PDB entry 8F1K | electron microscopy, 2.80 A resolution | chains H and J of the 10 polymer chains in the assembly

== Chain H ==
Name: DNA-directed RNA polymerase subunit alpha
Source organism: Escherichia coli
Notes: EC 2.7.7.6
UniProt: P0A7Z4 (RPOA_ECOLI); numbering as in UniProt (aligned over 1-329)
Chain sequence (329 residues; each row starts with the number of its first residue):
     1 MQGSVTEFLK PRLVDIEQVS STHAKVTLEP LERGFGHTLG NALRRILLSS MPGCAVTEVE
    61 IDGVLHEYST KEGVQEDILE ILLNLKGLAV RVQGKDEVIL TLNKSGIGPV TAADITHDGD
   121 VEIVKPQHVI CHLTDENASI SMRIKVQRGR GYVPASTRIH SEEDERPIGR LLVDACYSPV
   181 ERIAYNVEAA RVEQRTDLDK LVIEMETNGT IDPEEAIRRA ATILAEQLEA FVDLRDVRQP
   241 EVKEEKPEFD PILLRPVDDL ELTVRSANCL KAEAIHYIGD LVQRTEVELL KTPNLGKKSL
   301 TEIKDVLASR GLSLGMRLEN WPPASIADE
Unresolved in the structure: 1-3, 160-166, 235-247, 326-329
Curated features (UniProtKB/Swiss-Prot):
  - region: Glu162 to Glu165 (Required for interaction with Crp at class II promoters)
  - modified residue: Arg265 (ADP-ribosylarginine), Lys297 (N6-acetyllysine), Lys298 (N6-acetyllysine)
  - mutagenesis: Arg45 (R45C: In rpoA112; temperature-sensitive, blocks RNA polymerase assembly), Glu162 to Glu165 (5-fold decrease in CRP-class II promoter-dependent transcription), Glu165 (E165K: 5-fold decrease in CRP-class II promoter-dependent transcription), Arg191 (R191C: In rpoA101; temperature-sensitive)

== Chain J ==
Name: DNA-directed RNA polymerase subunit beta'
Source organism: Escherichia coli
Notes: EC 2.7.7.6
UniProt: P0A8T7 (RPOC_ECOLI); numbering as in UniProt (aligned over 1-1407)
Chain sequence (1430 residues; each row starts with the number of its first residue):
     1 MKDLLKFLKA QTKTEEFDAI KIALASPDMI RSWSFGEVKK PETINYRTFK PERDGLFCAR
    61 IFGPVKDYEC LCGKYKRLKH RGVICEKCGV EVTQTKVRRE RMGHIELASP TAHIWFLKSL
   121 PSRIGLLLDM PLRDIERVLY FESYVVIEGG MTNLERQQIL TEEQYLDALE EFGDEFDAKM
   181 GAEAIQALLK SMDLEQECEQ LREELNETNS ETKRKKLTKR IKLLEAFVQS GNKPEWMILT
   241 VLPVLPPDLR PLVPLDGGRF ATSDLNDLYR RVINRNNRLK RLLDLAAPDI IVRNEKRMLQ
   301 EAVDALLDNG RRGRAITGSN KRPLKSLADM IKGKQGRFRQ NLLGKRVDYS GRSVITVGPY
   361 LRLHQCGLPK KMALELFKPF IYGKLELRGL ATTIKAAKKM VEREEAVVWD ILDEVIREHP
   421 VLLNRAPTLH RLGIQAFEPV LIEGKAIQLH PLVCAAYNAD FDGDQMAVHV PLTLEAQLEA
   481 RALMMSTNNI LSPANGEPII VPSQDVVLGL YYMTRDCVNA KGEGMVLTGP KEAERLYRSG
   541 LASLHARVKV RITEYEKDAN GELVAKTSLK DTTVGRAILW MIVPKGLPYS IVNQALGKKA
   601 ISKMLNTCYR ILGLKPTVIF ADQIMYTGFA YAARSGASVG IDDMVIPEKK HEIISEAEAE
   661 VAEIQEQFQS GLVTAGERYN KVIDIWAAAN DRVSKAMMDN LQTETVINRD GQEEKQVSFN
   721 SIYMMADSGA RGSAAQIRQL AGMRGLMAKP DGSIIETPIT ANFREGLNVL QYFISTHGAR
   781 KGLADTALKT ANSGYLTRRL VDVAQDLVVT EDDCGTHEGI MMTPVIEGGD VKEPLRDRVL
   841 GRVTAEDVLK PGTADILVPR NTLLHEQWCD LLEENSVDAV KVRSVVSCDT DFGVCAHCYG
   901 RDLARGHIIN KGEAIGVIAA QSIGEPGTQL TMRTFHIGGA ASRAAAESSI QVKNKGSIKL
   961 SNVKSVVNSS GKLVITSRNT ELKLIDEFGR TKESYKVPYG AVLAKGDGEQ VAGGETVANW
  1021 DPHTMPVITE VSGFVRFTDM IDGQTITRQT DELTGLSSLV VLDSAERTAG GKDLRPALKI
  1081 VDAQGNDVLI PGTDMPAQYF LPGKAIVQLE DGVQISSGDT LARIPQESGG TKDITGGLPR
  1141 VADLFEARRP KEPAILAEIS GIVSFGKETK GKRRLVITPV DGSDPYEEMI PKWRQLNVFE
  1201 GERVERGDVI SDGPEAPHDI LRLRGVHAVT RYIVNEVQDV YRLQGVKIND KHIEVIVRQM
  1261 LRKATIVNAG SSDFLEGEQV EYSRVKIANR ELEANGKVGA TYSRDLLGIT KASLATESFI
  1321 SAASFQETTR VLTEAAVAGK RDELRGLKEN VIVGRLIPAG TGYAYHQDRM RRRAAGEAPA
  1381 APQVTAEDAS ASLAELLNAG LGGSDNELEL EVLFQGPSSG HHHHHHHHHH
Unresolved in the structure: 1-2, 935-947, 1127-1135, 1374-1430
Differences from the reference sequence: expression tag (1408-1430)
Curated features (UniProtKB/Swiss-Prot):
  - binding site (Zn(2+)): Cys70, Cys72, Cys85, Cys88, Cys814, Cys888, Cys895, Cys898
  - binding site (Mg(2+)): Asp460, Asp462, Asp464
  - modified residue: Lys983 (N6-acetyllysine)
  - mutagenesis: Gln504 (Q504P: Resistant to antibiotics salinamide A and B), Asn690 (N690D: Resistant to antibiotics salinamide A and B), Met697 (M697V: Resistant to antibiotics salinamide A and B), Ala735 (A735T: Resistant to antibiotics salinamide A and B), Arg738 (R738C/H/P/S: Resistant to antibiotics salinamide A and B), Ala748 (A748E: Resistant to antibiotics salinamide A and B), Pro758 (P758S/T: Resistant to antibiotics salinamide A and B), Phe763 (F763C: Resistant to antibiotics salinamide A and B), Ser775 (S775A: Resistant to antibiotics salinamide A and B), Ala779 (A779T/V: Resistant to antibiotics salinamide A and B), Arg780 (R780C: Resistant to antibiotics salinamide A and B), Gly782 (G782A/C: Resistant to antibiotics salinamide A and B), 1 further mutagenesis entry in UniProt
Metal / ion sites: Zn2+ site 1: Cys70, Cys72, Cys85, Cys88; Mg2+: Asp460, Asp462, Asp464; Zn2+ site 2: Cys814, Cys888, Cys895, Cys898

== How chain H and chain J interact ==
Residue-residue contacts (38; chain H residue first):
  Arg44(H) - Arg538(J)
  Leu48(H) - Arg535(J)
  Leu48(H) - Arg538(J)
  Leu79(H) - Leu569(J)  hydrophobic
  Glu80(H) - Arg551(J)  salt bridge
  Glu80(H) - Leu569(J)
  Leu83(H) - Val526(J)  hydrophobic
  Leu83(H) - Leu527(J)
  Leu83(H) - Thr528(J)
  Leu83(H) - Arg551(J)
  Leu83(H) - Leu569(J)  hydrophobic
  Asn84(H) - Arg551(J)
  Lys86(H) - Val526(J)  hydrogen bond (side chain-backbone)
  Lys86(H) - Thr528(J)
  Lys86(H) - Glu532(J)  salt bridge
  Tyr152(H) - Glu532(J)  hydrogen bond
  Tyr152(H) - Leu536(J)  hydrophobic
  Tyr152(H) - Leu541(J)  hydrophobic
  Asp174(H) - Met525(J)
  Glu181(H) - Lys531(J)  salt bridge
  Glu181(H) - Arg535(J)  hydrogen bond (backbone-side chain)
  Arg182(H) - Glu534(J)  salt bridge
  Glu193(H) - Ala406(J)
  Glu193(H) - Asp410(J)
  Thr196(H) - Glu443(J)  hydrogen bond
  Glu206(H) - Lys531(J)  salt bridge
  Glu248(H) - Leu390(J)
  Phe249(H) - Arg388(J)
  Phe249(H) - Gly389(J)
  Asp250(H) - Gly389(J)  hydrogen bond (backbone-backbone)
  Asp250(H) - Thr392(J)
  Gly311(H) - Thr393(J)
  Arg317(H) - Glu386(J)
  Arg317(H) - Leu387(J)
  Leu318(H) - Leu387(J)
  Leu318(H) - Gly389(J)
  Glu319(H) - Leu387(J)  hydrogen bond (backbone-backbone)
  Glu319(H) - Arg388(J)  salt bridge
Other interface residues (no listed pair), chain H (27 interface residues in all): Pro154, Val180, Arg191, Leu253, Leu312, Met316
Other interface residues (no listed pair), chain J (27 interface residues in all): Trp409, Asp413, Ser539, Met581

== In short ==
Chain H and chain J each contribute 27 residues to their interface, with 6 hydrogen bonds and 6 salt bridges.
Polar contacts include Glu80(H)-Arg551(J), Lys86(H)-Glu532(J) and Glu181(H)-Lys531(J).
Here chain H is DNA-directed RNA polymerase subunit alpha and chain J is DNA-directed RNA polymerase subunit
beta', both from Escherichia coli. Entry 8F1K (SigN RNA polymerase early-melted intermediate bound to full
duplex DNA fragment dhsU36 (-12T)) was determined by electron microscopy together with 8F1I and 8F1J from the
same study.
